PDB entry 6HRE | electron microscopy, 3.20 A resolution | chains A and C of the 6 polymer chains in the assembly

[Chain A (and C)]
Protein: Microtubule-associated protein tau
Source organism: Homo sapiens
Notes: chain C of this document is another copy of the same molecule, construct and numbering; everything in this record applies to it too
UniProtKB: P10636 (TAU_HUMAN), isoform P10636-8; residue numbers follow UniProt; this construct covers 1-441
Chain sequence (441 residues; each row starts with the number of its first residue):
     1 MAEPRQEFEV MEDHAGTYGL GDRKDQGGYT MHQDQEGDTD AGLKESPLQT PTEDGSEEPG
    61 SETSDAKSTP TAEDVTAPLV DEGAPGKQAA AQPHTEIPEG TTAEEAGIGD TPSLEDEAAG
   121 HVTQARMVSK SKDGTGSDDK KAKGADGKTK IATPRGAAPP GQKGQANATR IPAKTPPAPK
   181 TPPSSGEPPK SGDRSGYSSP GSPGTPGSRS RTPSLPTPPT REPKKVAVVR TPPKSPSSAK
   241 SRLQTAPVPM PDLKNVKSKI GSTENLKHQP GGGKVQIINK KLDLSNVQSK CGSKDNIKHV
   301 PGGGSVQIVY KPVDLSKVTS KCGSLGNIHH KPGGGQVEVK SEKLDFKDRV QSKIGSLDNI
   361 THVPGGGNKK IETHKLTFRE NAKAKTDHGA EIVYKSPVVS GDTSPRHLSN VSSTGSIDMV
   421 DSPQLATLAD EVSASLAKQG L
Disordered / not traced: 1-303, 381-441

[Interface between chain A and chain C]
Residue-residue contacts - 178 pairs, chain A then chain C:
  Gly304(A) with Gly304(C)
  Ser305(A) with Gly304(C); Ser305(C); Val306(C), hydrogen bond (backbone-backbone)
  Val306(A) with Val306(C); Phe378(C), hydrophobic
  Gln307(A) with Val306(C), hydrogen bond (backbone-backbone); Gln307(C), hydrogen bond; Ile308(C), hydrogen bond (backbone-backbone)
  Ile308(A) with Ile308(C)
  Val309(A) with Ile308(C), hydrogen bond (backbone-backbone); Tyr310(C), hydrogen bond (backbone-backbone)
  Tyr310(A) with Tyr310(C), hydrophobic; His374(C), hydrogen bond (side chain-backbone); Leu376(C), hydrophobic
  Lys311(A) with Tyr310(C), hydrogen bond (backbone-backbone); Lys311(C)
  Pro312(A) with Tyr310(C); Pro312(C); His374(C)
  Val313(A) with Pro312(C); Val313(C); Asp314(C), hydrogen bond (backbone-backbone)
  Asp314(A) with Pro312(C); Val313(C); Asp314(C), hydrogen bond (side chain-backbone); Glu372(C); His374(C)
  Leu315(A) with Asp314(C), hydrogen bond (backbone-backbone); Leu315(C), hydrophobic
  Ser316(A) with Ser316(C); Lys370(C)
  Lys317(A) with Ser316(C); Lys317(C); Val318(C), hydrogen bond (backbone-backbone)
  Val318(A) with Val318(C); Asn368(C)
  Thr319(A) with Val318(C), hydrogen bond (backbone-backbone); Thr319(C); Ser320(C); Asn368(C)
  Ser320(A) with Gly365(C), hydrogen bond (side chain-backbone); Gly366(C), hydrogen bond (side chain-backbone)
  Lys321(A) with Ser320(C); Lys321(C); Cys322(C), hydrogen bond (backbone-backbone)
  Cys322(A) with Cys322(C); Gly365(C)
  Gly323(A) with Cys322(C), hydrogen bond (backbone-backbone); Gly323(C), hydrogen bond (backbone-backbone)
  Ser324(A) with Gly323(C), hydrogen bond (backbone-backbone); Ser324(C); Leu325(C), hydrogen bond (backbone-backbone)
  Leu325(A) with Leu325(C); Gly326(C); Gly365(C)
  Gly326(A) with Gly326(C)
  Asn327(A) with Gly326(C), hydrogen bond (backbone-backbone); Asn327(C), hydrogen bond; Ile328(C), hydrogen bond (backbone-backbone)
  Ile328(A) with Ile328(C); Thr361(C); Val363(C), hydrophobic
  His329(A) with Ile328(C), hydrogen bond (backbone-backbone); His329(C); His330(C), hydrogen bond (backbone-backbone)
  His330(A) with His330(C); Asn359(C); Thr361(C), hydrogen bond
  Lys331(A) with His330(C), hydrogen bond (backbone-backbone); Lys331(C); Pro332(C)
  Pro332(A) with Pro332(C)
  Gly333(A) with Pro332(C), hydrogen bond (backbone-backbone); Gly333(C); Gly334(C), hydrogen bond (backbone-backbone)
  Gly335(A) with Gly334(C); Gly335(C); Leu357(C)
  Gln336(A) with Gly335(C), hydrogen bond (backbone-backbone); Gln336(C), hydrogen bond; Val337(C), hydrogen bond (backbone-backbone); Leu357(C)
  Val337(A) with Val337(C); Gly355(C); Leu357(C), hydrophobic
  Glu338(A) with Val337(C), hydrogen bond (backbone-backbone); Glu338(C); Val339(C), hydrogen bond (backbone-backbone)
  Val339(A) with Val339(C); Ile354(C)
  Lys340(A) with Val339(C), hydrogen bond (backbone-backbone); Lys340(C); Ser341(C), hydrogen bond (backbone-backbone)
  Ser341(A) with Ser341(C); Glu342(C); Leu344(C)
  Glu342(A) with Glu342(C), hydrogen bond (backbone-backbone)
  Lys343(A) with Glu342(C), hydrogen bond (backbone-backbone); Lys343(C); Leu344(C), hydrogen bond (backbone-backbone)
  Leu344(A) with Leu344(C)
  Asp345(A) with Leu344(C), hydrogen bond (backbone-backbone); Asp345(C); Phe346(C), hydrogen bond (backbone-backbone)
  Phe346(A) with Leu344(C); Phe346(C), hydrophobic
  Lys347(A) with Phe346(C), hydrogen bond (backbone-backbone); Lys347(C); Asp348(C), hydrogen bond (backbone-backbone)
  Asp348(A) with Asp348(C), hydrogen bond (backbone-backbone); Arg349(C), hydrogen bond (backbone-backbone)
  Arg349(A) with Arg349(C); Val350(C)
  Val350(A) with Phe346(C), hydrophobic; Val350(C)
  Gln351(A) with Val350(C), hydrogen bond (backbone-backbone); Gln351(C), hydrogen bond; Ser352(C), hydrogen bond (backbone-backbone)
  Ser352(A) with Ser352(C)
  Lys353(A) with Ser352(C), hydrogen bond (backbone-backbone); Lys353(C); Ile354(C), hydrogen bond (backbone-backbone)
  Ile354(A) with Ile354(C)
  Gly355(A) with Ile354(C), hydrogen bond (backbone-backbone); Gly355(C), hydrogen bond (backbone-backbone)
  Ser356(A) with Gly355(C), hydrogen bond (backbone-backbone); Ser356(C); Leu357(C), hydrogen bond (backbone-backbone)
  Leu357(A) with Leu357(C)
  Asp358(A) with Leu357(C), hydrogen bond (backbone-backbone); Asp358(C); Asn359(C), hydrogen bond (backbone-backbone)
  Asn359(A) with Asn359(C), hydrogen bond
  Ile360(A) with Asn359(C), hydrogen bond (backbone-backbone); Ile360(C); Thr361(C), hydrogen bond (backbone-backbone)
  Thr361(A) with Thr361(C)
  His362(A) with Thr361(C), hydrogen bond (backbone-backbone); His362(C), hydrogen bond; Val363(C), hydrogen bond (backbone-backbone)
  Val363(A) with Val363(C)
  Pro364(A) with Val363(C); Pro364(C); Gly365(C), hydrogen bond (backbone-backbone)
  Gly366(A) with Gly365(C); Gly366(C)
  Gly367(A) with Gly366(C), hydrogen bond (backbone-backbone); Gly367(C); Asn368(C), hydrogen bond (backbone-backbone)
  Asn368(A) with Gly366(C); Gly367(C); Asn368(C), hydrogen bond (side chain-backbone)
  Lys369(A) with Asn368(C), hydrogen bond (backbone-backbone); Lys369(C); Lys370(C), hydrogen bond (backbone-backbone)
  Lys370(A) with Lys370(C); Glu372(C), salt bridge
  Ile371(A) with Lys370(C), hydrogen bond (backbone-backbone); Ile371(C), hydrophobic; Glu372(C), hydrogen bond (backbone-backbone)
  Glu372(A) with Glu372(C)
  Thr373(A) with Glu372(C), hydrogen bond (backbone-backbone); Thr373(C); His374(C), hydrogen bond (backbone-backbone)
  His374(A) with His374(C), hydrogen bond
  Lys375(A) with His374(C), hydrogen bond (backbone-backbone); Lys375(C); Leu376(C), hydrogen bond (backbone-backbone)
  Leu376(A) with Leu376(C)
  Thr377(A) with Leu376(C), hydrogen bond (backbone-backbone); Thr377(C); Phe378(C), hydrogen bond (backbone-backbone)
  Phe378(A) with Phe378(C), hydrophobic
  Arg379(A) with Phe378(C), hydrogen bond (backbone-backbone); Arg379(C); Glu380(C), hydrogen bond (backbone-backbone)
  Glu380(A) with Glu380(C)
Also at the interface, not in a pair above, chain A (77 interface residues in all): Gly334, Gly365
Also at the interface, not in a pair above, chain C (77 interface residues in all): Val309

[Summary]
Chain A and chain C each contribute 77 residues to their interface; the contacts include 79 hydrogen bonds and
1 salt bridge. Polar pairs include Lys370(A)-Glu372(C), Gln307(A)-Gln307(C) and Tyr310(A)-His374(C).
Chain A and chain C are both Microtubule-associated protein tau (Homo sapiens); the structure, Paired helical
filament from sporadic Alzheimer's disease brain, was determined by electron microscopy together with 6HRF
from the same study.
